1I9C - chains C and D of the 4 polymer chains in the assembly; structure by X-ray diffraction, 1.90 A resolution.

[Chain C]
Name: Glutamate mutase
Source organism: Clostridium cochlearium
Notes: EC 5.4.99.1
Reference sequence: P80078 (MAMA_CLOCO); numbering as in UniProt (aligned over 1-137)
Amino-acid sequence (137 residues; numbered 1 to 137; the number before each row is that of its first residue):
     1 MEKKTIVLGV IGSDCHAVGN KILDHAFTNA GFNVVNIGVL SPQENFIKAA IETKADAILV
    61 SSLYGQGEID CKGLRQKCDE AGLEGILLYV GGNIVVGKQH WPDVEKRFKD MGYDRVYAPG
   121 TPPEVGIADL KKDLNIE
Swiss-Prot annotation at these positions:
  - binding site (adenosylcob(III)alamin): Ser-13 to Ala-17, Ser-61 to Leu-63, Asn-93 to Gly-97
Ion coordination: cobalamin Co near His-16 (its only coordinating residue here)
Residues lining bound ligands: cobalamin (B12): Ser-13, Asp-14, Cys-15, His-16, Ala-17, Val-18, Gly-19, Ile-22, Leu-23, Leu-59, Val-60, Ser-61, Leu-63, Tyr-64, Gly-65, Tyr-89, Val-90, Gly-91, Gly-92, Asn-93, Val-95, Val-96, Gly-97, Tyr-117, Gly-120, Thr-121, Pro-123, Gly-126

[Chain D]
Name: Glutamate mutase
Source organism: Clostridium cochlearium
Notes: EC 5.4.99.1
Reference sequence: P80077 (GLME_CLOCO); numbering as in UniProt (aligned over 1-483)
Amino-acid sequence (483 residues; each row starts with the number of its first residue):
     1 MELKNKKWTD EEFHKQREEV LQQWPTGKEV DLQEAVDYLK KIPAEKNFAE KLVLAKKKGI
    61 TMAQPRAGVA LLDEHIELLR YLQDEGGADF LPSTIDAYTR QNRYDECENG IKESEKAGRS
   121 LLNGFPGVNF GVKGCRKVLE AVNLPLQARH GTPDSRLLAE IIHAGGWTSN EGGGISYNVP
   181 YAKNVTIEKS LLDWQYCDRL VGFYEEQGVH INREPFGPLT GTLVPPSMSN AVGITEALLA
   241 AEQGVKNITV GYGECGNMIQ DIAALRCLEE QTNEYLKAYG YNDVFVTTVF HQWMGGFPQD
   301 ESKAFGVIVT ATTIAALAGA TKVIVKTPHE AIGIPTKEAN AAGIKATKMA LNMLEGQRMP
   361 MSKELETEMA VIKAETKCIL DKMFELGKGD LAIGTVKAFE TGVMDIPFGP SKYNAGKMMP
   421 VRDNLGCVRY LEFGNVPFTE EIKNYNRERL QERAKFEGRD VSFQMVIDDI FAVGKGRLIG
   481 RPE
Swiss-Prot annotation at these positions:
  - binding site (L-glutamate): Arg-66, Arg-100, Arg-149, His-150, Glu-171, Tyr-177, Tyr-181
  - binding site (adenosylcob(III)alamin): Gly-68, Asn-123, Pro-180, Phe-297, Lys-326, Glu-330, Ile-334
Residues lining bound ligands:
  - (2S,3S)-3-methyl-aspartic acid / glutamic acid: Arg-66, Thr-94, Arg-100, Arg-149, His-150, Glu-171, Tyr-177, Tyr-181, Phe-216, His-291, Met-294
  - 5'-deoxyadenosine (5AD): Arg-66, Ala-67, Gly-68, Thr-94, Asn-123, Gly-124, Met-294, Lys-326, Glu-330, Ile-334, Pro-335, Asn-340
  - cobalamin (B12): Thr-94, Ile-95, Asp-96, Ala-97, Arg-100, Asn-123, Pro-180, Tyr-181, Phe-216, Leu-219, Thr-220, Thr-222, Met-294, Gly-295, Gly-296, Phe-297, Lys-326, His-329, Glu-330, Ala-331, Ile-332, Gly-333, Ile-334, Pro-335, Pro-410, Ile-470, Phe-471

[How chain C and chain D interact]
Pairs across the interface - 48 pairs, chain C then chain D:
  Ser-13(C) / Ala-97(D)
  Ser-13(C) / Tyr-98(D)
  Ser-13(C) / Gln-101(D)
  Cys-15(C) / Pro-180(D)  hydrogen bond (side chain-backbone)
  Cys-15(C) / Tyr-181(D)  hydrophobic
  Cys-15(C) / Pro-410(D)
  Ala-17(C) / Phe-408(D)
  Val-18(C) / Thr-222(D)
  Val-18(C) / Phe-408(D)  hydrophobic
  Lys-21(C) / Phe-408(D)
  Ile-22(C) / Ile-467(D)  hydrophobic
  His-25(C) / Ile-467(D)
  Ile-37(C) / Lys-183(D)  hydrogen bond (backbone-side chain)
  Gly-38(C) / Lys-183(D)
  Val-39(C) / Lys-183(D)  hydrogen bond (backbone-side chain)
  Val-39(C) / Pro-410(D)  hydrophobic
  Leu-40(C) / Ala-182(D)  hydrophobic
  Leu-40(C) / Lys-183(D)
  Tyr-64(C) / Ala-97(D)  hydrophobic
  Tyr-64(C) / Tyr-98(D)
  Tyr-64(C) / Asn-123(D)  hydrogen bond (backbone-side chain)
  Gln-66(C) / Asp-96(D)
  Gln-66(C) / Ala-97(D)
  Gln-66(C) / Tyr-98(D)
  Gln-66(C) / Leu-121(D)
  Gln-66(C) / Leu-122(D)
  Gln-66(C) / Asn-123(D)  hydrogen bond (side chain-backbone)
  Glu-68(C) / Arg-119(D)  salt bridge
  Ile-69(C) / Tyr-98(D)
  Ile-69(C) / Glu-113(D)
  Ile-69(C) / Leu-121(D)
  Asp-70(C) / Tyr-98(D)  hydrogen bond
  Asn-93(C) / Ala-331(D)  hydrogen bond (side chain-backbone)
  Asn-93(C) / Ile-332(D)  hydrogen bond (side chain-backbone)
  Val-96(C) / Ser-120(D)
  Val-96(C) / Leu-121(D)
  Val-96(C) / Leu-122(D)
  Val-96(C) / Ile-334(D)  hydrophobic
  Gly-97(C) / Gly-333(D)
  Gly-97(C) / Ile-334(D)
  Lys-98(C) / Glu-301(D)  salt bridge
  Lys-98(C) / His-329(D)
  Lys-98(C) / Ile-332(D)
  Gln-99(C) / Arg-119(D)
  Arg-107(C) / Arg-119(D)
  Pro-119(C) / Gln-299(D)
  Pro-119(C) / Ala-331(D)
  Pro-119(C) / Ile-332(D)  hydrophobic
Also at the interface, not in a pair above, chain C (25 interface residues in all): Ser-41, Gly-120
Also at the interface, not in a pair above, chain D (31 interface residues in all): Glu-106, Asn-109, Gly-110, Phe-463, Ile-470, Phe-471

[In short]
The interface between chain C and chain D involves 25 residues on one side and 31 on the other, with 8
hydrogen bonds and 2 salt bridges. Polar contacts include Glu-68(C)/Arg-119(D), Lys-98(C)/Glu-301(D) and
Cys-15(C)/Pro-180(D). Cobalamin is bound between chain C and chain D.
Here chain C is Glutamate mutase and chain D is Glutamate mutase, both from Clostridium cochlearium. Entry
1I9C (Glutamate mutase from clostridium cochlearium: complex with adenosylcobalamin and substrate) was
determined by X-ray diffraction.
